4XH9 - chains A and B; structure by X-ray diffraction, 2.00 A resolution.

Chain A:
Molecule: Neuroepithelial cell-transforming gene 1 protein
From: Homo sapiens
Reference sequence: Q7Z628 (ARHG8_HUMAN); residues 149-501 here = UniProt positions 149-501
Sequence (361 residues; each row starts with the number of its first residue):
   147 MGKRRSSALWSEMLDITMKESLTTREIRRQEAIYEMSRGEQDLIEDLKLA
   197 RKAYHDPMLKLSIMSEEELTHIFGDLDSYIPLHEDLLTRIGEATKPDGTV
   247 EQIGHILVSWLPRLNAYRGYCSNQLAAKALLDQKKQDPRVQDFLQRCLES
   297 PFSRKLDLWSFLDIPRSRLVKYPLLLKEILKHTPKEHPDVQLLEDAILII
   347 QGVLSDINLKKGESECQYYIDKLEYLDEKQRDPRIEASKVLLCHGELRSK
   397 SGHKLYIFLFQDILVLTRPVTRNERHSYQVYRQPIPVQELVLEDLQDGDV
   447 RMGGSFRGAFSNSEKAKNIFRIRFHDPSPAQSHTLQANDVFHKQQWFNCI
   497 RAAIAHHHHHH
Unresolved in the structure: 147-158, 449-461
Sequence notes: initiating methionine (147); expression tag (148, 502-507)
Swiss-Prot annotation at these positions:
  - natural variant: Asp202 (D202N: In a breast cancer sample)
From the paper describing this entry:
  - conformationally variable residues (domain motion, helix shift): Lys280 to Ile310
  - specificity-determining residues: His488

Chain B:
Molecule: Transforming protein RhoA
From: Homo sapiens
Reference sequence: P61586 (RHOA_HUMAN); numbering as in UniProt (aligned over 2-180)
Sequence (180 residues; row label = number of the first residue in the row):
     1 GAAIRKKLVIVGDGACGKTCLLIVNSKDQFPEVYVPTVFENYVADIEVDG
    51 KQVELALWDTAGQEDYDRLRPLSYPDTDVILMCFSIDSPDSLENIPEKWT
   101 PEVKHFCPNVPIILVGNKKDLRNDEHTRRELAKMKQEPVKPEEGRDMANR
   151 IGAFGYMECSAKTKDGVREVFEMATRAALQ
Unresolved in the structure: 1-2, 27-30
Sequence notes: expression tag (1); engineered mutation Asn25 (Phe in P61586)
Swiss-Prot annotation at these positions:
  - region: Ala61 to Asp78 (Switch II region)
  - motif: Tyr34 to Tyr42 (Effector region)
  - binding site (GTP): Gly12 to Thr19, Phe30 to Thr37, Asp59 to Gln63, Asn117 to Asp120, Ser160 to Lys162
  - modified residue: Tyr34 (Microbial infection: O-AMP-tyrosine), Thr37 (Microbial infection: O-AMP-threonine), Asn41 (Microbial infection: ADP-ribosylasparagine), Gln63 (5-glutamyl serotonin)
  - glycosylation: Tyr34 (Microbial infection: O-linked (GlcNAc) tyrosine), Thr37 (Microbial infection: O-alpha-linked (GlcNAc) threonine)
  - cross-link: Lys135 (Glycyl lysine isopeptide (Lys-Gly) (interchain with G-Cter in ubiquitin))
  - natural variant: Glu47 (E47K: In EDFAOB), Pro71 (P71S: In EDFAOB)
  - mutagenesis: Gly14 (G14V: Increased Rho protein signal transduction. Constitutively active), Thr19 (T19N: Decreased Rho protein signal transduction. Decreased substrate adhesion-dependent cell spreading. Decreased stress fibers assembly. Decreased cytoplasmic microtubule organization), Tyr34 (Y34A: Abolishes interaction with DGKQ; Y34F: Abolishes AMPylation by Haemophilus IbpA), Thr37 (T37A: Abolished monoglucosylation by C.difficile toxin TcdA. Abolished O-GlcNAcylation by C.novyi toxin TcdA), Gln63 (Q63L: Causes constitutive activation), Lys135 (K135R: Reduced FBXL19-mediated ubiquitination and subsequent degradation)
From the paper describing this entry:
  - conformationally variable residues (loop rearrangement): Ser160 to Asp165

Chain A / chain B interface:
Residue-residue contacts (63):
  Glu177(A) with Tyr34(B)
  Glu181(A) with Pro36(B); Thr37(B), hydrogen bond (side chain-backbone); Val38(B), hydrogen bond (side chain-backbone)
  Gln270(A) with Leu72(B)
  Lys274(A) with Pro75(B); Asp76(B), salt bridge
  Gln291(A) with Arg5(B), hydrogen bond
  Leu294(A) with Arg5(B)
  Glu295(A) with Arg5(B)
  Arg300(A) with Val43(B)
  Lys301(A) with Val43(B); Asp45(B), salt bridge; Glu54(B)
  Leu302(A) with Asn41(B); Val43(B), hydrophobic
  Asp303(A) with Trp58(B)
  Trp305(A) with Trp58(B); Leu72(B)
  Ser306(A) with Asn41(B), hydrogen bond; Trp58(B)
  Asp309(A) with Trp58(B)
  Arg312(A) with Gln63(B), hydrogen bond; Leu69(B), hydrogen bond (side chain-backbone); Arg70(B); Leu72(B); Ser73(B), hydrogen bond
  Ser313(A) with Glu40(B), hydrogen bond
  Val316(A) with Ala61(B); Gly62(B)
  Lys317(A) with Val38(B); Glu40(B), salt bridge; Ala61(B)
  Leu320(A) with Thr37(B)
  Leu321(A) with Val38(B), hydrophobic
  Glu324(A) with Thr37(B)
  Gln347(A) with Tyr66(B)
  Leu350(A) with Tyr66(B)
  Ser351(A) with Tyr66(B)
  Asn354(A) with Tyr66(B); Asp67(B); Arg68(B), hydrogen bond (side chain-backbone); Leu69(B), hydrogen bond (side chain-backbone)
  Lys357(A) with Arg68(B), hydrogen bond (side chain-backbone); Leu69(B); Leu72(B)
  Val386(A) with Arg68(B)
  Leu388(A) with Arg68(B)
  Cys389(A) with His105(B)
  His390(A) with His105(B), hydrogen bond (backbone-side chain)
  Asn484(A) with Pro108(B)
  Asp485(A) with Lys104(B)
  Phe487(A) with Pro96(B); Thr100(B); Pro101(B); Lys104(B); Arg150(B)
  His488(A) with Lys104(B); His105(B), hydrogen bond
  Gln491(A) with Pro101(B); Glu102(B); His105(B)
  Trp492(A) with His105(B)
Other interface residues (no listed pair), chain A (45 interface residues in all): Ala178, Leu271, Lys281, Arg314, Ile353, Gly358, Leu387, Gly391, Gln490
Other interface residues (no listed pair), chain B (36 interface residues in all): Lys7, Phe39, Tyr42, Phe106, Ile151
The authors on this interface:
  - specific contacts: Glu181(A)-Thr37(B), Lys274(A)-Asp76(B), Gln291(A)-Arg5(B), Lys301(A)-Asp45(B) (salt bridge), Trp305(A)-Leu72(B), Ser306(A)-Asn41(B), Arg312(A)-Gln63(B), Arg312(A)-Ser73(B), Ser313(A)-Glu40(B), Lys317(A)-Glu40(B) (salt bridge), Asn354(A)-Arg68(B), Lys357(A)-Arg68(B), His390(A)-His105(B) (backbone contact), Glu392(A)-His105(B) (water-mediated contact), Asp485(A)-Lys104(B), His488(A)-His105(B) (water-mediated contact), Trp492(A)-His105(B) (water-mediated contact), Val38(B)-Glu181(A), Asp67(B)-Asn354(A), Leu69(B)-Asn354(A), Leu69(B)-Arg312(A)
  - interface residues, chain A: Leu302(A), Trp305(A), Leu321(A), Leu350(A)
  - interface residues, chain A: Asp485(A), His488(A) (from molecular simulation)
  - interface residues, chain B: Val38(B), Val43(B), Trp58(B), Tyr66(B)
  - interface residues, chain B: Thr100(B), Lys104(B), His105(B) (from molecular simulation)

Summary:
Chain A and chain B form an interface of 45 and 36 residues respectively; the contacts include 13 hydrogen
bonds and 3 salt bridges. Polar pairs include Lys274(A)-Asp76(B), Lys301(A)-Asp45(B) and Lys317(A)-Glu40(B).
The paper describes contacts between Glu181(A) and Thr37(B), Lys274(A) and Asp76(B) and Gln291(A) and Arg5(B)
among others; salt bridges between Lys301(A) and Asp45(B) and Lys317(A) and Glu40(B); a backbone contact
between His390(A) and His105(B). From the paper: interface residues Leu302(A), Trp305(A) and Val38(B) among
others; the specificity determinant His488(A).
Chain A is Neuroepithelial cell-transforming gene 1 protein and chain B is Transforming protein RhoA, both
from Homo sapiens; the structure, Crystal structure of human rhoa in complex with dh/ph fragment of the
guanine nucleotide exchange factor ..., was determined by X-ray diffraction.
